1ZZQ - chains A and B; structure by X-ray diffraction, 1.90 A resolution.

# Chain A (and B)
Molecule: Nitric-oxide synthase, brain
Source organism: Rattus norvegicus
Notes: EC 1.14.13.39; chain B of this document is another copy of the same molecule, construct and numbering; everything in this record applies to it too
UniProtKB: P29476 (NOS1_RAT); residues 299-718 here = UniProt positions 299-718
Chain sequence (420 residues; numbered 299 to 718; the number before each row is that of its first residue):
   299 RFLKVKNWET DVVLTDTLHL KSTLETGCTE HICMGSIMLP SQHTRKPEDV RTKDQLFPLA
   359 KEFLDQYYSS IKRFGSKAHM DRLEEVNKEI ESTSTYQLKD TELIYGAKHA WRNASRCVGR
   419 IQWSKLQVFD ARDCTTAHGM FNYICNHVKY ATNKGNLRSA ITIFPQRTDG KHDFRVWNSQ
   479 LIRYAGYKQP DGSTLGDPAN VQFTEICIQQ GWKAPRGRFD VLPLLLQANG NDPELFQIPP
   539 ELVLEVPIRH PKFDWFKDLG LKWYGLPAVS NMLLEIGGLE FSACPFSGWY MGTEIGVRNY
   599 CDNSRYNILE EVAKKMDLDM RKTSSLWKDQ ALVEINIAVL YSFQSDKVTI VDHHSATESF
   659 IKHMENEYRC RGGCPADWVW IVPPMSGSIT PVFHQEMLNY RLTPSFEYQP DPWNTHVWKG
Disordered / not traced: 339-349, 717-718 (chain B: 339-347, 718)
Differences from the reference sequence: engineered mutation Asn-597 (Asp in P29476)
Ion coordination: Zn2+: Cys-326, Cys-331 (shared with Cys-326(B), Cys-331(B) of chain B); heme Fe near Cys-415 (its only coordinating residue here)
Ligand contacts:
  - DP9 (L-n(omega)-nitroarginine-(4R)-amino-L-proline amide): Met-336, Gln-478, Arg-481, Pro-565, Val-567, Asn-569, Met-570, Phe-584, Ser-585, Gly-586, Trp-587, Tyr-588, Glu-592, Asn-597, Trp-678, Tyr-706
  - tetrahydrobiopterin (H4B), molecule 1: Trp-306, Trp-676, Phe-691, His-692, Gln-693, Glu-694
  - tetrahydrobiopterin (H4B), molecule 2: Ser-334, Met-336, Arg-596, Val-677, Trp-678
  - heme (HEM): Trp-409, Ala-412, Arg-414, Cys-415, Val-416, Gly-417, Leu-424, Ser-457, Met-570, Phe-584, Ser-585, Gly-586, Trp-587, Met-589, Glu-592, Val-649, Trp-678, Phe-704, Tyr-706
  - D-mannitol (MTL): Ser-477, Arg-481, Ala-497, Asn-498, Val-499, Gln-500, Phe-501, Asn-569, Asp-709, Trp-711
Swiss-Prot annotation at these positions:
  - binding site ((6R)-L-erythro-5,6,7,8-tetrahydrobiopterin): Ser-334, Val-677, Trp-678, Phe-691
  - binding site (heme b): Cys-415, Tyr-706
  - binding site (L-arginine): Gln-478, Trp-587, Tyr-588, Glu-592
  - mutagenesis: Tyr-588 (Y588F: No decrease in nitric-oxide synthase activity; Y588H: 50% decrease of nitric-oxide synthase activity; Y588S: 30% decrease of nitric-oxide synthase activity)

# Interface between chain A and chain B
Contacting residue pairs (121; chain A residue first):
  Leu-301(A) / Ile-330(B)  hydrophobic
  Trp-306(A) / Met-336(B)  hydrogen bond
  Glu-307(A) / Asn-601(B)  hydrogen bond
  Glu-307(A) / Ser-602(B)  hydrogen bond (backbone-side chain)
  His-317(A) / Ile-330(B)
  Ser-320(A) / His-329(B)
  Thr-321(A) / His-329(B)
  Leu-322(A) / His-329(B)
  Glu-323(A) / Glu-328(B)
  Thr-324(A) / Thr-327(B)  hydrogen bond (side chain-backbone)
  Thr-324(A) / Glu-328(B)  hydrogen bond (backbone-backbone)
  Thr-324(A) / His-329(B)
  Thr-324(A) / Ile-330(B)
  Cys-326(A) / Cys-326(B)  hydrophobic
  Cys-326(A) / Thr-327(B)
  Cys-326(A) / Glu-328(B)
  Cys-326(A) / Cys-331(B)  hydrophobic
  Thr-327(A) / Thr-324(B)  hydrogen bond (backbone-side chain)
  Thr-327(A) / Cys-326(B)
  Thr-327(A) / Glu-328(B)
  Glu-328(A) / Glu-323(B)
  Glu-328(A) / Thr-324(B)  hydrogen bond (backbone-backbone)
  Glu-328(A) / Cys-326(B)  hydrogen bond (backbone-backbone)
  Glu-328(A) / Thr-327(B)
  His-329(A) / Ser-320(B)
  His-329(A) / Thr-321(B)
  His-329(A) / Leu-322(B)
  His-329(A) / Thr-324(B)
  His-329(A) / Tyr-698(B)
  Ile-330(A) / Leu-301(B)  hydrophobic
  Ile-330(A) / His-317(B)
  Ile-330(A) / Thr-324(B)
  Ile-330(A) / Leu-696(B)  hydrophobic
  Ile-330(A) / Asn-697(B)
  Ile-330(A) / Tyr-698(B)  hydrophobic
  Cys-331(A) / Cys-326(B)  hydrophobic
  Cys-331(A) / Cys-331(B)  hydrophobic
  Cys-331(A) / Leu-696(B)
  Cys-331(A) / Asn-697(B)  hydrogen bond (backbone-backbone)
  Ser-334(A) / Trp-676(B)
  Ser-334(A) / Glu-694(B)
  Ser-334(A) / Met-695(B)  hydrogen bond (side chain-backbone)
  Ile-335(A) / Glu-694(B)
  Ile-335(A) / Met-695(B)
  Met-336(A) / Trp-306(B)
  Met-336(A) / Glu-694(B)  hydrogen bond (backbone-side chain)
  Leu-337(A) / Trp-306(B)  hydrophobic
  Val-595(A) / Ser-686(B)
  Arg-596(A) / Ser-686(B)
  Arg-596(A) / Phe-691(B)
  Arg-596(A) / His-692(B)
  Asp-600(A) / His-692(B)  salt bridge
  Asn-601(A) / Glu-307(B)  hydrogen bond
  Leu-607(A) / Ile-687(B)  hydrophobic
  Thr-621(A) / Asp-650(B)  hydrogen bond
  Thr-621(A) / His-652(B)
  Thr-621(A) / Ser-653(B)  hydrogen bond
  Ser-622(A) / Leu-638(B)
  Ser-622(A) / Gln-642(B)  hydrogen bond
  Ser-622(A) / Asp-650(B)
  Ser-623(A) / Ile-635(B)
  Leu-624(A) / Asn-634(B)
  Leu-624(A) / Ile-635(B)  hydrophobic
  Leu-624(A) / Leu-638(B)  hydrophobic
  Leu-624(A) / His-651(B)
  Lys-626(A) / Ile-687(B)
  Asp-627(A) / His-651(B)  salt bridge
  Asp-627(A) / His-652(B)  salt bridge
  Asp-627(A) / Met-683(B)
  Asp-627(A) / Ser-684(B)  hydrogen bond
  Gln-628(A) / Val-631(B)
  Gln-628(A) / Glu-632(B)  hydrogen bond
  Gln-628(A) / Ile-635(B)
  Val-631(A) / Asp-627(B)
  Val-631(A) / Gln-628(B)
  Val-631(A) / Val-631(B)  hydrophobic
  Glu-632(A) / Gln-628(B)  hydrogen bond
  Asn-634(A) / Leu-624(B)
  Ile-635(A) / Ser-623(B)
  Ile-635(A) / Leu-624(B)  hydrophobic
  Ile-635(A) / Gln-628(B)
  Leu-638(A) / Ser-622(B)
  Leu-638(A) / Leu-624(B)  hydrophobic
  Gln-642(A) / Ser-622(B)  hydrogen bond
  Asp-650(A) / Thr-621(B)  hydrogen bond
  Asp-650(A) / Ser-622(B)
  His-651(A) / Leu-624(B)
  His-651(A) / Asp-627(B)  salt bridge
  His-652(A) / Thr-621(B)
  His-652(A) / Asp-627(B)  salt bridge
  Trp-676(A) / Ser-334(B)
  Trp-676(A) / Val-677(B)  hydrophobic
  Val-677(A) / Trp-676(B)  hydrophobic
  Pro-682(A) / Ser-684(B)
  Pro-682(A) / Gly-685(B)  hydrogen bond (backbone-backbone)
  Pro-682(A) / Ser-686(B)  hydrogen bond (backbone-backbone)
  Met-683(A) / Asp-627(B)
  Met-683(A) / Ser-684(B)
  Ser-684(A) / Asp-627(B)  hydrogen bond
  Ser-684(A) / Pro-682(B)
  Ser-684(A) / Met-683(B)
  Ser-684(A) / Ser-684(B)
  Gly-685(A) / Pro-682(B)  hydrogen bond (backbone-backbone)
  Ser-686(A) / Val-595(B)
  Ser-686(A) / Arg-596(B)
  Ser-686(A) / Pro-682(B)  hydrogen bond (backbone-backbone)
  Ile-687(A) / Leu-607(B)  hydrophobic
  Ile-687(A) / Leu-630(B)  hydrophobic
  Phe-691(A) / Arg-596(B)
  His-692(A) / Arg-596(B)
  His-692(A) / Asp-600(B)  salt bridge
  Glu-694(A) / Ser-334(B)
  Glu-694(A) / Ile-335(B)
  Glu-694(A) / Met-336(B)  hydrogen bond (side chain-backbone)
  Met-695(A) / Ser-334(B)  hydrogen bond (backbone-side chain)
  Leu-696(A) / Ile-330(B)  hydrophobic
  Leu-696(A) / Cys-331(B)
  Leu-696(A) / Ile-335(B)  hydrophobic
  Asn-697(A) / Ile-330(B)
  Asn-697(A) / Cys-331(B)  hydrogen bond (backbone-backbone)
  Tyr-698(A) / His-329(B)
Other interface residues (no listed pair), chain A (64 interface residues in all): Val-303, Met-332, Gly-333, Cys-599, Ser-602, Lys-620, Leu-630, Ser-653, Gln-693
Other interface residues (no listed pair), chain B (63 interface residues in all): Val-303, Gly-325, Met-332, Gly-333, Leu-337, Cys-599, Lys-626

# In short
64 residues of chain A face 63 of chain B across their interface; the contacts include 28 hydrogen bonds and 6
salt bridges. Polar contacts include Asp-600(A)/His-692(B), Asp-627(A)/His-651(B) and Asp-627(A)/His-652(B).
Ligands of chain A: D-mannitol, heme, tetrahydrobiopterin and compound DP9.
Chain A and chain B are both Nitric-oxide synthase, brain (Rattus norvegicus); the structure, Rat nNOS D597N
mutant with L-N(omega)-Nitroarginine-(4R)-amino-L-proline amide bound, was determined by X-ray diffraction,
deposited together with 1ZZR, 1ZZS, 1ZZT and 1ZZU.
